2HQT - chain A; structure by X-ray diffraction, 1.90 A resolution.

== Chain A ==
Protein: GU4 nucleic-binding protein 1
From: Saccharomyces cerevisiae
Reference sequence: P46672 (G4P1_YEAST); residues 3-124 here correspond to UniProt positions 1-122 (UniProt number = residue number - 2)
Sequence (124 residues; each row starts with the number of its first residue):
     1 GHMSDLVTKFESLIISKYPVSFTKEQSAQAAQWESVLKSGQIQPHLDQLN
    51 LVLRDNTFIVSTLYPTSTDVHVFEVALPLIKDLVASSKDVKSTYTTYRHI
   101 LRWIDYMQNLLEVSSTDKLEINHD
Not modelled in the structure: 1-3, 15-17, 122-124
Construct notes: cloning artifact (1-2)
Curated features (UniProtKB/Swiss-Prot):
  - region: Lys-24 to Gln-48 (Interaction with methionyl-tRNA synthetase MES1), Arg-54 to Leu-63 (Interaction with glutamyl-tRNA synthetase GUS1), Thr-93 to His-123 (Interaction with glutamyl-tRNA synthetase GUS1)
What the authors report for this chain:
  - binding site for sulfate ion: Arg-54, Lys-91, Arg-98

== In short ==
From the paper: a binding site for sulfate ion at Arg-54, Lys-91 and Arg-98.
Chain A is GU4 nucleic-binding protein 1 (Saccharomyces cerevisiae); the structure, Crystal structures of the
interacting domains from yeast glutamyl-tRNA synthetase and tRNA aminoacylation and nuclear export ..., was
determined by X-ray diffraction, deposited together with 2HRA.
